PDB entry 4P3O | X-ray diffraction, 2.50 A resolution | chains A and B

Chain A (and B):
Name: Threonine--tRNA ligase
Source organism: Escherichia coli
Notes: EC 6.1.1.3; chain B of this document is another copy of the same molecule, construct and numbering; everything in this record applies to it too
UniProtKB: P0A8M3 (SYT_ECOLI); residue numbers follow UniProt; this construct covers 242-642
Amino-acid sequence (410 residues; each row starts with the number of its first residue):
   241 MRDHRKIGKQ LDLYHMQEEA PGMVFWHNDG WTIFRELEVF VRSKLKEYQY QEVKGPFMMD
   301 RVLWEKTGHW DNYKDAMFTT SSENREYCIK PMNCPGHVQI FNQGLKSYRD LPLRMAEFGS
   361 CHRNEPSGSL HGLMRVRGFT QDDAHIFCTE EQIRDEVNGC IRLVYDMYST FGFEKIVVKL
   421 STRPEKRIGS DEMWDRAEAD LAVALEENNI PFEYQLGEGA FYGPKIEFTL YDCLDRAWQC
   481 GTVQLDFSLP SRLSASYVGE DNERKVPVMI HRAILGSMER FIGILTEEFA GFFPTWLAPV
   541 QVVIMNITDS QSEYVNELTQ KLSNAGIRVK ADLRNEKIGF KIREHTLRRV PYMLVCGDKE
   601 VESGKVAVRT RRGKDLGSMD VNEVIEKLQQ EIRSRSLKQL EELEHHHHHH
Not modelled in the structure: 241, 643-650
Sequence notes: initiating methionine (241); expression tag (643-650)
Bound ions: Zn2+: C334, H385, H511
Residues lining bound ligands: Borrelidin (2CR; (1R,2R)-2-[(2S,4E,6E,8R,9S,11R,13S,15S,16S)-7-cyano-8,16-dihydroxy-9,11,13,15-tetramethyl-18-oxooxacyclooctadeca-4,6-dien-2-yl]cyclopentanecarboxylic acid): T307, G308, H309, N312, Y313, M332, C334, P335, R363, Q381, A460, F461, Y462, T482, Q484, D486, S488, L489, H511
Reported in the primary citation:
  - binding site for Borrelidin: L489

How chain A and chain B interact:
Contacting residue pairs (99; chain A residue first):
  H255(A) - Q339(B)
  H255(A) - Q343(B)
  Q257(A) - Q339(B)  hydrogen bond
  E258(A) - R325(B)  hydrogen bond (backbone-side chain)
  E259(A) - M299(B)
  E259(A) - D300(B)  hydrogen bond (backbone-backbone)
  E259(A) - Y327(B)
  A260(A) - M298(B)
  A260(A) - M299(B)  hydrophobic
  P261(A) - R325(B)
  P261(A) - Y327(B)
  M263(A) - P296(B)  hydrophobic
  M263(A) - M298(B)  hydrophobic
  V264(A) - K294(B)
  V264(A) - P296(B)
  F265(A) - K294(B)
  F265(A) - P296(B)
  F265(A) - M299(B)  hydrophobic
  F265(A) - Q339(B)
  W266(A) - V293(B)
  W266(A) - K294(B)  hydrogen bond (backbone-backbone)
  W266(A) - I340(B)
  H267(A) - I340(B)
  N268(A) - Q291(B)
  N268(A) - E292(B)  hydrogen bond (side chain-backbone)
  N268(A) - V293(B)
  W271(A) - E292(B)  hydrogen bond
  W271(A) - V293(B)
  W271(A) - K294(B)
  R275(A) - R282(B)
  R275(A) - E292(B)  salt bridge
  R282(A) - R275(B)
  K286(A) - S563(B)  hydrogen bond (side chain-backbone)
  Q291(A) - N268(B)
  E292(A) - N268(B)  hydrogen bond (backbone-side chain)
  E292(A) - W271(B)  hydrogen bond
  E292(A) - R275(B)  salt bridge
  V293(A) - W266(B)
  V293(A) - N268(B)
  V293(A) - W271(B)
  K294(A) - V264(B)
  K294(A) - F265(B)
  K294(A) - W266(B)  hydrogen bond (backbone-backbone)
  K294(A) - W271(B)
  G295(A) - V264(B)
  P296(A) - M263(B)  hydrophobic
  P296(A) - V264(B)
  P296(A) - F265(B)
  F297(A) - F297(B)  hydrophobic
  F297(A) - S360(B)
  F297(A) - H362(B)
  M298(A) - A260(B)
  M298(A) - M263(B)  hydrophobic
  M298(A) - F318(B)  hydrophobic
  M298(A) - I329(B)  hydrophobic
  M299(A) - E259(B)
  M299(A) - A260(B)  hydrophobic
  M299(A) - F265(B)  hydrophobic
  D300(A) - E259(B)  hydrogen bond (backbone-backbone)
  F318(A) - T320(B)
  F318(A) - S322(B)
  T319(A) - T319(B)
  T319(A) - T320(B)  hydrogen bond (backbone-side chain)
  T320(A) - F318(B)
  T320(A) - T319(B)  hydrogen bond (side chain-backbone)
  S322(A) - F318(B)
  S322(A) - N364(B)  hydrogen bond
  S322(A) - R377(B)  hydrogen bond
  E323(A) - E365(B)
  E323(A) - P366(B)
  E323(A) - S367(B)  hydrogen bond
  E323(A) - R377(B)  salt bridge
  R325(A) - E258(B)  salt bridge
  R325(A) - E259(B)
  R325(A) - P261(B)
  Y327(A) - E259(B)
  Y327(A) - P261(B)
  Y327(A) - R377(B)
  I329(A) - M298(B)  hydrophobic
  I329(A) - I329(B)  hydrophobic
  G336(A) - F265(B)
  Q339(A) - H255(B)
  Q339(A) - Q257(B)  hydrogen bond
  Q339(A) - F265(B)
  I340(A) - F265(B)  hydrophobic
  I340(A) - W266(B)
  I340(A) - H267(B)
  Q343(A) - H255(B)
  Q343(A) - Q257(B)
  Q343(A) - H267(B)
  S360(A) - F297(B)
  H362(A) - F297(B)
  N364(A) - S322(B)  hydrogen bond
  P366(A) - E323(B)
  S367(A) - E323(B)  hydrogen bond
  R377(A) - S322(B)  hydrogen bond
  R377(A) - E323(B)  salt bridge
  R377(A) - Y327(B)
  S563(A) - K286(B)  hydrogen bond (backbone-side chain)
Also at the interface, not in a pair above, chain A (49 interface residues in all): E278, S321, E365, G566
Also at the interface, not in a pair above, chain B (47 interface residues in all): G295, S321, G336

In short:
Chain A and chain B form an interface of 49 and 47 residues respectively, with 21 hydrogen bonds and 5 salt
bridges. Polar contacts include R275(A)-E292(B), E323(A)-R377(B) and R325(A)-E258(B). Chain A binds
Borrelidin. The Zn2+ site is built by C334(A), H385(A) and H511(A). From the paper: a binding site for
Borrelidin at L489(A).
Both chains are Threonine--tRNA ligase (Escherichia coli). Entry 4P3O (Structural Basis for Full-Spectrum
Inhibition of Threonyl-tRNA Synthetase by Borrelidin 2) was determined by X-ray diffraction (same publication
as 4P3P).
